6N9X - chains B and H of the 9 polymer chains in the assembly; structure by electron microscopy, 4.10 A resolution (low resolution: residue-level contacts below are approximate; hydrogen-bond / salt-bridge calls are withheld).

# Chain B
Protein: DNA primase/helicase
Organism: Enterobacteria phage T7
Notes: EC 2.7.7.-, 3.6.4.12
Reference sequence: P03692 (PRIM_BPT7); residues 1-566 here = UniProt positions 1-566
Amino-acid sequence (566 residues; each row starts with the number of its first residue):
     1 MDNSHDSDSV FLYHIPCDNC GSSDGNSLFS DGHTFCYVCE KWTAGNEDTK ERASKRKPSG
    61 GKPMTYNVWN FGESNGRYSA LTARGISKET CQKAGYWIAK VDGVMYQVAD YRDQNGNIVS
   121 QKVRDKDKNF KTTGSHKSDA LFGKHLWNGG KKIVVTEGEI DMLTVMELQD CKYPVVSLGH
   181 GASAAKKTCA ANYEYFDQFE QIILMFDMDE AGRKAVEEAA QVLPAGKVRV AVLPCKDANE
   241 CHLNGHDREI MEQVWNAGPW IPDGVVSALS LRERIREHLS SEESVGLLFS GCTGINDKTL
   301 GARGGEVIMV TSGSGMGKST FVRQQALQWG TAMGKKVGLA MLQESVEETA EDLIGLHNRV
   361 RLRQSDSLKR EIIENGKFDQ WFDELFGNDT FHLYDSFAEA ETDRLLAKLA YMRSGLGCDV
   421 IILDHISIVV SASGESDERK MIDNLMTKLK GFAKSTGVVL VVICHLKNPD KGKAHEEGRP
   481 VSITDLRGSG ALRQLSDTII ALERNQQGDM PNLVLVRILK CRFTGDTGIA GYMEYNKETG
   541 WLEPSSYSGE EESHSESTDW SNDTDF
Unresolved in the structure: 1-9, 45-63, 209-218, 282-283, 397-401, 432-435, 550-566
Differences from the reference sequence: engineered mutation Gln343 (Glu in P03692)
Ion coordination: Zn2+: Cys17, Cys20, Cys36, Cys39; Mg2+: Ser319, Gln343 (together with dTTP)
Small-molecule neighbours:
  - dTTP (TTP), molecule 1: Gly315, Met316, Gly317, Lys318, Ser319, Thr320, Gln343, His465, Arg504, Pro511, Asn512, Val514, Tyr535, Lys537, Leu542
  - dTTP (TTP), molecule 2: Gln494, Lys520, Cys521, Arg522, Phe523, Thr524, Gly525
Swiss-Prot annotation at these positions:
  - zinc finger: Cys17 to Cys39 (C4-like)
  - region: Glu550 to Phe566 (Binding to viral DNA polymerase)
  - binding site (Zn(2+)): Cys17, Cys20, Cys36, Cys39
  - binding site (Mg(2+)): Glu157, Asp207, Asp237
  - binding site (ATP): Ser312 to Ser319
  - site (dTTP/dATP binding): Arg361, His465, Arg504, Arg522, Tyr535
From the paper describing this entry:
  - mutagenesis - E343Q: abolished catalytic activity (citing earlier work)
  - specificity-determining residues: His33 (citing earlier work)

# Chain H
Protein: DNA-directed DNA polymerase
Organism: Enterobacteria phage T7
Notes: EC 2.7.7.7, 3.1.11.-
Reference sequence: P00581 (DPOL_BPT7); numbering as in UniProt (aligned over 1-704)
Amino-acid sequence (704 residues; row label = number of the first residue in the row):
     1 MIVSAIAANA LLESVTKFHC GVIYDYSTAE YVSYRPSDFG AYLDALEAEV ARGGLIVFHN
    61 GHKYDVPALT KLAKLQLNRE FHLPRENCID TLVLSRLIHS NLKDTDMGLL RSGKLPGKRF
   121 GSHALEAWGY RLGEMKGEYK DDFKRMLEEQ GEEYVDGMEW WNFNEEMMDY NVQDVVVTKA
   181 LLEKLLSDKH YFPPEIDFTD VGYTTFWSES LEAVDIEHRA AWLLAKQERN GFPFDTKAIE
   241 ELYVELAARR SELLRKLTET FGSWYQPKGG TEMFCHPRTG KPLPKYPRIK TPKVGGIFKK
   301 PKNKAQREGR EPCELDTREY VAGAPYTPVE HVVFNPSSRD HIQKKLQEAG WVPTKYTDKG
   361 APVVDDEVLE GVRVDDPEKQ AAIDLIKEYL MIQKRIGQSA EGDKAWLRYV AEDGKIHGSV
   421 NPNGAVTGRA THAFPNLAQI PGVRSPYGEQ CRAAFGAEHH LDGITGKPWV QAGIDASGLE
   481 LRCLAHFMAR FDNGEYAHEI LNGDIHTKNQ IAAELPTRDN AKTFIYGFLY GAGDEKIGQI
   541 VGAGKERGKE LKKKFLENTP AIAALRESIQ QTLVESSQWV AGEQQVKWKR RWIKGLDGRK
   601 VHVRSPHAAL NTLLQSAGAL ICKLWIIKTE EMLVEKGLKH GWDGDFAYMA WVHDEIQVGC
   661 RTEEIAQVVI ETAQEAMRWV GDHWNFRCLL DTEGKMGPNW AICH
Unresolved in the structure: 112-113, 269-325
Differences from the reference sequence: engineered mutation Ala5 (Asp in P00581), Ala7 (Glu in P00581)
Ion coordination: Mg2+: Asp475, Ala476, Asp654 (together with dTTP)
Small-molecule neighbours: dTTP (TTP): Asp475, Ala476, Ser477, Gly478, Leu479, Glu480, His506, Arg518, Lys522, Tyr526, Tyr530, Asp654
Swiss-Prot annotation at these positions:
  - binding site (Mg(2+)): Asp174, Asp475, Ala476, Asp654
  - binding site (substrate): His506, Arg518, Lys522, Tyr526
  - mutagenesis: His123 (H123S: 83% loss of exonuclease activity)

# How chain B and chain H interact
Residue-residue contacts (20):
  Tyr13(B) with Gly117(H)
  Lys88(B) with Glu330(H)
  Leu168(B) with Arg250(H)
  Asp170(B) with Arg250(H); Glu401(H)
  Lys172(B) with Glu401(H); Arg408(H)
  Tyr173(B) with Ala400(H); Arg408(H)
  His242(B) with Ser251(H); Arg255(H)
  Asp247(B) with Ser251(H)
  Arg248(B) with Val244(H); Glu245(H); Ala248(H)
  Met251(B) with Tyr243(H); Val244(H)
  Glu252(B) with Val244(H)
  Trp255(B) with Glu240(H)
  Asn256(B) with Lys237(H)
Other interface residues (no listed pair), chain B (17 interface residues in all): Leu12, Ser30, Arg77, Gln169
Other interface residues (no listed pair), chain H (18 interface residues in all): Lys118, Phe120, Lys268, Gln393

# Summary
17 residues of chain B and 18 residues of chain H are in contact. Ligands of chain B: dTTP. Ligands of chain
H: dTTP. The paper reports that E343Q of chain B abolishes catalytic activity; the specificity determinant
His33(B).
Here chain B is DNA primase/helicase and chain H is DNA-directed DNA polymerase, both from Enterobacteria
phage T7. Entry 6N9X (Structure of bacteriophage T7 lagging-strand DNA polymerase (D5A/E7A) and gp4
(helicase/primase) bound to DNA including RNA/DNA ...) was determined by electron microscopy, deposited
together with 6N7I, 6N7N, 6N7S, 6N7T, 6N7V, 6N7W and 3 further entries.
